6PUJ - chains A and G of the 4 polymer chains in the assembly; structure by X-ray diffraction, 1.92 A resolution.

Chain A:
Molecule: Major histocompatibility complex class I-related gene protein
Source organism: Homo sapiens
UniProt: Q95460 (HMR1_HUMAN); residues 1-270 here correspond to UniProt positions 23-292 (UniProt number = residue number + 22)
Amino-acid sequence (271 residues; each row starts with the number of its first residue; numbering starts at 0):
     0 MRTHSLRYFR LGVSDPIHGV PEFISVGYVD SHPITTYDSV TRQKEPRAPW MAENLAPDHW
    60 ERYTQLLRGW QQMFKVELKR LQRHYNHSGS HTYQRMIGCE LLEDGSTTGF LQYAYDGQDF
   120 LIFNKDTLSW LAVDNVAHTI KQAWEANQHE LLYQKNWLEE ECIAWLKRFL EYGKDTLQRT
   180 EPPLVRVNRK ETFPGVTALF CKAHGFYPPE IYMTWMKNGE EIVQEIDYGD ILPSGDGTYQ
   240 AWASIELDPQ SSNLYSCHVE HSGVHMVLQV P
Not modelled in the structure: 190-195
Construct notes: initiating methionine (0); conflict S261 (Cys283 in Q95460)
Curated features (UniProtKB/Swiss-Prot):
  - binding site (5-(2-oxoethylideneamino)-6-(D-ribitylamino)uracil): R9, S24, K43, R94, Y152, Q153
  - binding site (5-(2-oxopropylideneamino)-6-(D-ribitylamino)uracil): R9, S24, K43, R94, Y152, Q153
  - binding site (7-hydroxy-6-methyl-8-(1-D-ribityl)lumazine): R9, S24, K43, R94, Y152, Q153
  - binding site (8-(9H-purin-6-yl)-2-oxa-8-azabicyclo[3.3.1]nona-3,6-diene-4,6-dicarbaldehyde): R9, K43, H58, R94
  - binding site (2-amino-4-oxopteridine-6-carbaldehyde): K43
  - binding site (pyridoxal): K43
  - glycosylation: N85 (N-linked (GlcNAc...) asparagine)
Disulfides: C98-C161, C200-C256
Glycans and other covalent adducts: compound Q7S linked to K43
Small-molecule neighbours: Q7S (6-[(3-hydroxypropyl)amino]-5-[(E)-(2-oxopropylidene)amino]pyrimidine-2,4(1H,3H)-dione): Y7, F8, R9, S24, T34, H58, Y62, L66, W69, R94, I96, W156

Chain G:
Molecule: Human TCR beta chain
Source organism: Homo sapiens
Amino-acid sequence (246 residues; numbered 0 to 245; the number before each row is that of its first residue; numbering starts at 0):
     0 MNAGVTQTPK FQVLKTGQSM TLQCAQDMNH NSMYWYRQDP GMGLRLIYYS ASEGTTDKGE
    60 VPNGYNVSRL NKREFSLRLE SAAPSQTSVY FCASSVWTGE GSGELFFGEG SRLTVLEDLK
   120 NVFPPEVAVF EPSEAEISHT QKATLVCLAT GFYPDHVELS WWVNGKEVHS GVCTDPQPLK
   180 EQPALNDSRY ALSSRLRVSA TFWQNPRNHF RCQVQFYGLS ENDEWTQDRA KPVTQIVSAE
   240 AWGRAD
Not modelled in the structure: 0, 245
Disulfides: C23-C91, C146-C211
Ion coordination: Na+: Y47, P61, Y64

How chain A and chain G interact:
Residue-residue contacts - 21 pairs, chain A then chain G:
  R41(A) - G53(G)
  R61(A) - Y48(G)  hydrogen bond
  Q64(A) - Y48(G)
  Q64(A) - A50(G)
  Q64(A) - T54(G)  hydrogen bond
  Q64(A) - T55(G)
  Q64(A) - D56(G)
  L65(A) - T97(G)
  R67(A) - S51(G)
  R67(A) - T54(G)  hydrogen bond
  G68(A) - S51(G)
  G68(A) - T97(G)
  W69(A) - T97(G)  hydrogen bond
  W69(A) - E99(G)
  Q71(A) - S51(G)
  M72(A) - W96(G)  hydrophobic
  H148(A) - S101(G)
  E149(A) - G100(G)
  E149(A) - S101(G)  hydrogen bond
  Y152(A) - E99(G)  hydrogen bond
  Y152(A) - G100(G)  hydrogen bond (side chain-backbone)
Other interface residues (no listed pair), chain A (15 interface residues in all): E60, V75, N146
Other interface residues (no listed pair), chain G (13 interface residues in all): N30

Summary:
15 residues of chain A and 13 residues of chain G are in contact, with 7 hydrogen bonds. Polar pairs include
R61(A)-Y48(G), Q64(A)-T54(G) and R67(A)-T54(G). Compound Q7S is covalently linked to K43(A).
Here chain A is Major histocompatibility complex class I-related gene protein and chain G is Human TCR beta
chain, both from Homo sapiens. Entry 6PUJ (Structure of human MAIT A-F7 TCR in complex with human
MR1-3`OH-Propyl-5-OP-U) was determined by X-ray diffraction together with 6PUC, 6PUD, 6PUE, 6PUF, 6PUG, 6PUH
and 4 further entries from the same study.
